Entry 8W1O (electron microscopy, 2.80 A resolution); this record covers chains I and K of the 14 polymer chains in the assembly.

# Chain I
Name: Core protein VP3
From: Bluetongue virus (serotype 1 / isolate South Africa)
Reference sequence: Q1AE73 (Q1AE73_9REOV); numbering as in UniProt (aligned over 1-901)
Amino-acid sequence (901 residues; each row starts with the number of its first residue):
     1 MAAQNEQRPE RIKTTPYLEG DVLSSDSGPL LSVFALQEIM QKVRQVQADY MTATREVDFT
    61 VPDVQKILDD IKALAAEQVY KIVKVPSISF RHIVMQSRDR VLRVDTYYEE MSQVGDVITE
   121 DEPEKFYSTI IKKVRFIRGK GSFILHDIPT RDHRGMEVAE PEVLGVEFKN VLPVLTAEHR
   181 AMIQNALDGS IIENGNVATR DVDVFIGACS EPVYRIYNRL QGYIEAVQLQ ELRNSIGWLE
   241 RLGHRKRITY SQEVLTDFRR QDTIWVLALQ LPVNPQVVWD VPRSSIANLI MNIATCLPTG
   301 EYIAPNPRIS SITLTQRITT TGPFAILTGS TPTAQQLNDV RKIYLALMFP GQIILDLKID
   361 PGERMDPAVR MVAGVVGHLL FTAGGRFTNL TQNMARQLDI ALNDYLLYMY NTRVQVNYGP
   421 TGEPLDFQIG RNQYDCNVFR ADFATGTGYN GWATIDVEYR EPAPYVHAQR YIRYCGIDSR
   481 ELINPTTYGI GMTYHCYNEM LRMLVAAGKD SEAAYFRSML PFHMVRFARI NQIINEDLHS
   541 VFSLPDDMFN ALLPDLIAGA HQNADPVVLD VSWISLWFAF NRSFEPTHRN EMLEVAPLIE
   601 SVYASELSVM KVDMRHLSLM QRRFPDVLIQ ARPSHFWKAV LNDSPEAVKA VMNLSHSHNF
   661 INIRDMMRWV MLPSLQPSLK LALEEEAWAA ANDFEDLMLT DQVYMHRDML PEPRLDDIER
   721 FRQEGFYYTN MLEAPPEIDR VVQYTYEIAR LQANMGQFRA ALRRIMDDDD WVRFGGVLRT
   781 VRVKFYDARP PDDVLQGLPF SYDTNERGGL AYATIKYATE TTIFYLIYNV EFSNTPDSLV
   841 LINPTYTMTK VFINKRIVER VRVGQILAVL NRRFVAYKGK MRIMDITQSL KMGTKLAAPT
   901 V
Disordered / not traced: 1-26
From the paper describing this entry:
  - mutagenesis - R431F: abolished growth in response to reverse genetics method

# Chain K
Name: RNA-directed RNA polymerase
From: Bluetongue virus (serotype 1 / isolate South Africa)
Notes: EC 2.7.7.48
Reference sequence: W0G557 (W0G557_9REOV); numbering as in UniProt (aligned over 1-1302)
Amino-acid sequence (1302 residues; each row starts with the number of its first residue):
     1 MVAITVQGAQ LIKRVVERFY PGIAFNINEG ACYIYKFSDH IRRIRMKHGT KYRRQAEEII
    61 RNISLRKERL YGIPVLDEVE WKYVFDGQTF QSYAFEVYVN SILPWSELDP EEEFLRNYRV
   121 SREMTEVEKF IEFRAKNEMQ IYGDIPIKVW CCFINELSAE LKHVPLGMQV MADFVNRFDS
   181 PFHQGNRDLS NLEDFQVAYT TPLLFEMCCM ESILEFNIKM RMREEEISAL EFGDMKVDPV
   241 GLLREFFILC LPHPKKINNV LRAPYSWFVK MWGVGADPIV VLQSTAGDDR NSKDVFYDKF
   301 RTEPNRYKAL FRSSFYNESR RMNEEKILEA VKYSQKLGSH DRRLPLFEKM LKTVYTTPFY
   361 PHKSSNMILA SFLLSIQTIT GYGRAWVKNV STEFDKQLKP NPSNLVQDVS DLTREFFKQA
   421 YVEAKERREE IVKPEDLYTS MLRLARNTSS GFSTEIYVKK RFGPRLRDKD LIKINSRIKA
   481 LVIFTKGHTV FTDEELHKKY NSVELYQTKG SRDVPIKATR TIYSINLSVL VPQLIVTLPL
   541 NEYFSRVGGI TSPDYKKIGG KVIVGDLEAT GSRVMDAADC FRNSADRDIF TIAIDYSEYD
   601 THLTRHNFRT GMLQGIREAM APYRDLRYEG YTLEQIIDFG YGEGRVANTL WNGKRRLFKT
   661 TFDAYIRLDE SERDKGSFKV PKGVLPVSSV DVANRIAVDK GFDTLIAATD GSDLALIDTH
   721 LSGENSTLIA NSMHNMAIGT LMQREVGREQ PGVLTFLSEQ YVGDDTLFYT KLHTTDTKVF
   781 DKVAASIFDT VAKCGHEASP SKTMMTPYSV EKTQTHAKQG CYVPQDRMMI ISSERRKDIE
   841 DVQGYVRSQV QTMITKVSRG FCHDLAQLIL MLKTTFIGAW KMKRTIKEDA MYRDRKFDSN
   901 DEDGFTLIQI RNPLALYVPI GWNGYGAHPA ALNIVMTEEM YVDSIMISKL DEIMAPIRRI
   961 VHDIPPCWNE TQGDKRGLIS ATKMSFFSKM ARPAVQAALS DPQIINLVEE LPLGEFSPGR
  1021 ISRTMMHSAL LKESSARTLL SSGYELEYQK ALNSWITQVS MRLGEESGVI STSYAKLFDV
  1081 YFEGELDGAP HMFPDQNLSP QFYIQKMMIG PRVSSRVRNS YVDRIDVILR KDVVMRGFIT
  1141 ANTILNVIEK LGTNHSVGDL VTVFTLMNIE TRVAEELAEY MTSEKIRFDA LKLLKKGIAG
  1201 DEFTMSLNVA TQDFIDTYLA YPYQLTKTEV DAISLYCTQM IMLRAALGLP KKKMKIVVTD
  1261 DAKKRYKIRL QRFRTHVPKI KVLKKLIDPN RMTVRNLENQ FV
Disordered / not traced: 1, 445-447, 463-470

# Interface between chain I and chain K
Residue-residue contacts (29; chain I residue first):
  Ser-27(I) / Arg-1274(K)
  Pro-29(I) / Leu-1063(K)  hydrophobic
  Pro-29(I) / Gln-1271(K)
  Leu-30(I) / Ser-1060(K)
  Leu-30(I) / Arg-1062(K)
  Leu-31(I) / Ser-1060(K)  hydrogen bond (backbone-side chain)
  Leu-31(I) / Met-1061(K)  hydrogen bond (backbone-backbone)
  Val-33(I) / Trp-922(K)  hydrophobic
  Val-33(I) / Val-1059(K)
  Leu-36(I) / Ile-945(K)  hydrophobic
  Gln-37(I) / Arg-958(K)  hydrogen bond
  Met-40(I) / Ile-945(K)
  Met-40(I) / Met-946(K)  hydrophobic
  Arg-44(I) / Ile-947(K)
  Arg-44(I) / Ser-948(K)
  Arg-44(I) / Asp-951(K)  salt bridge
  Gln-47(I) / Met-946(K)
  Tyr-50(I) / Tyr-1081(K)
  Thr-54(I) / Tyr-1081(K)
  Thr-315(I) / Tyr-1223(K)
  Ile-318(I) / Asn-1296(K)
  Ala-325(I) / Tyr-1223(K)  hydrogen bond (backbone-side chain)
  Thr-328(I) / Tyr-1223(K)
  Gly-329(I) / Arg-1265(K)
  Ser-330(I) / Val-1258(K)
  Thr-331(I) / Val-1257(K)
  Thr-331(I) / Val-1258(K)  hydrogen bond (backbone-backbone)
  Thr-331(I) / Thr-1259(K)
  Ile-574(I) / Asp-1260(K)
Also at the interface, not in a pair above, chain I (26 interface residues in all): Gly-28, Ser-32, Arg-308, Thr-321, Ile-326, Thr-333
Also at the interface, not in a pair above, chain K (27 interface residues in all): Tyr-941, Val-942, Asp-1216, Asn-1299, Val-1302

# Overview
26 residues of chain I face 27 of chain K across their interface; the contacts include 5 hydrogen bonds and 1
salt bridge. Polar pairs include Arg-44(I)/Asp-951(K), Leu-31(I)/Ser-1060(K) and Gln-37(I)/Arg-958(K). The
paper reports that R431F of chain I abolishes growth in response to reverse genetics method.
Chain I is Core protein VP3 and chain K is RNA-directed RNA polymerase, both from Bluetongue virus (serotype 1
/ isolate South Africa); the structure, Cryo-EM structure of BTV virion, was determined by electron microscopy
(same publication as 8W12, 8W19, 8W1C, 8W1R and 8W1S).
